PDB entry 2B05 | X-ray diffraction, 2.55 A resolution | chains A and D of the 4 polymer chains in the assembly

Chain A (and D):
Name: 14-3-3 protein gamma
Organism: Homo sapiens
Notes: chain D of this document is another copy of the same molecule, construct and numbering; everything in this record applies to it too
Reference sequence: P61981 (1433G_HUMAN); residues 2-247 here correspond to UniProt positions 1-246 (UniProt number = residue number - 1)
Sequence (246 residues; numbered 2 to 247; the number before each row is that of its first residue):
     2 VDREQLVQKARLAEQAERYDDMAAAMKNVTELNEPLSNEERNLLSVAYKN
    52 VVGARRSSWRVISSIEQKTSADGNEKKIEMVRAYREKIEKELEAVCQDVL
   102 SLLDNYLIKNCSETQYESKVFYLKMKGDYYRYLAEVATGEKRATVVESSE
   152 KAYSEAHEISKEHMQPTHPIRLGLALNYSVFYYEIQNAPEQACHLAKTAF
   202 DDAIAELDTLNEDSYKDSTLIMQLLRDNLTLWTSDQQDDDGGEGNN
Unresolved in the structure: 235-247

How chain A and chain D interact:
Contacting residue pairs (38):
  Gln-6(A) / Lys-77(D)
  Gln-9(A) / Met-81(D)
  Lys-10(A) / Met-81(D)
  Leu-13(A) / Ile-63(D)
  Leu-13(A) / Met-81(D)  hydrophobic
  Ala-14(A) / Tyr-85(D)
  Gln-16(A) / Val-62(D)
  Gln-16(A) / Ile-66(D)
  Ala-17(A) / Ser-59(D)  hydrogen bond (backbone-side chain)
  Ala-17(A) / Val-62(D)
  Ala-17(A) / Ile-63(D)  hydrophobic
  Arg-19(A) / Ser-59(D)
  Arg-19(A) / Tyr-85(D)  hydrogen bond
  Arg-19(A) / Ile-89(D)
  Arg-19(A) / Glu-92(D)  salt bridge
  Asp-22(A) / Tyr-85(D)  hydrogen bond
  Asp-22(A) / Lys-88(D)
  Ser-59(A) / Ala-17(D)  hydrogen bond (side chain-backbone)
  Ser-59(A) / Arg-19(D)
  Val-62(A) / Gln-16(D)
  Ile-63(A) / Leu-13(D)  hydrophobic
  Ile-63(A) / Ala-17(D)  hydrophobic
  Ile-66(A) / Gln-16(D)
  Lys-77(A) / Gln-6(D)  hydrogen bond (backbone-side chain)
  Lys-78(A) / Gln-9(D)
  Met-81(A) / Gln-6(D)
  Met-81(A) / Gln-9(D)
  Met-81(A) / Lys-10(D)
  Met-81(A) / Leu-13(D)  hydrophobic
  Val-82(A) / Leu-13(D)  hydrophobic
  Tyr-85(A) / Lys-10(D)
  Tyr-85(A) / Ala-14(D)
  Tyr-85(A) / Arg-19(D)  hydrogen bond
  Tyr-85(A) / Asp-22(D)  hydrogen bond
  Lys-88(A) / Arg-19(D)
  Lys-88(A) / Asp-22(D)
  Ile-89(A) / Arg-19(D)
  Glu-92(A) / Arg-19(D)  salt bridge
Also at the interface, not in a pair above, chain A (22 interface residues in all): Arg-56
Also at the interface, not in a pair above, chain D (22 interface residues in all): Arg-56, Lys-78, Val-82

Overview:
The chain A/chain D interface involves 22 residues from each chain; the contacts include 7 hydrogen bonds and
2 salt bridges. Among the polar pairs are Arg-19(A)/Glu-92(D), Ala-17(A)/Ser-59(D) and Arg-19(A)/Tyr-85(D).
Both chains are 14-3-3 protein gamma (Homo sapiens). Entry 2B05 (Crystal Structure of 14-3-3 gamma in complex
with a phosphoserine peptide) was determined by X-ray diffraction.
